PDB entry 8Z13 | X-ray diffraction, 2.50 A resolution | chain A

[Chain A]
Molecule: Flavin-dependent monooxygenase
Source organism: Streptomyces ardesiacus
UniProt: A0A7T1BYC5 (A0A7T1BYC5_STRSQ); residue numbers follow UniProt; this construct covers 1-432
Amino-acid sequence (432 residues; each row starts with the number of its first residue):
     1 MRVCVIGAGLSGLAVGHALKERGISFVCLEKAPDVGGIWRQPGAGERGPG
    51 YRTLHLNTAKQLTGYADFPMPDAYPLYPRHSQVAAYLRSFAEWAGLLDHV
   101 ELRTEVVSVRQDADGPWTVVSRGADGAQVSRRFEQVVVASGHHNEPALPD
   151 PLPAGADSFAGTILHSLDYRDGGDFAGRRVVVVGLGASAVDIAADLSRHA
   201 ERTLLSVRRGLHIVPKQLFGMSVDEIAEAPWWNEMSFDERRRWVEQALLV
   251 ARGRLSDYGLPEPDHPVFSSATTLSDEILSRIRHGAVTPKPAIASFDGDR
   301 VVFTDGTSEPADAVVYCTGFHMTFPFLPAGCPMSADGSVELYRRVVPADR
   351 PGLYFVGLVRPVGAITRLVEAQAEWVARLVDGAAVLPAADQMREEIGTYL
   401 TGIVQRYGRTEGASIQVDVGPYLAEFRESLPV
Disordered / not traced: 427-432
Construct notes: conflict M333 (Val in A0A7T1BYC5)
Ligand contacts:
  - FAD (flavin-adenine dinucleotide): I6, G7, A8, G9, L10, S11, G12, L29, E30, K31, A32, G36, G37, I38, W39, P49, G50, L54, H55, L56, N57, T58, T63, T104, E105, V106, A139, S140, G141, H143, F326, A364, I365
  - NADP (NAP; NADP nicotinamide-adenine-dinucleotide phosphate): Y51, L54, H55, L56, N57, H143, P149, D150, V183, G184, L185, G186, A187, S188, D191, R208, R209, L211, C317, T318, G319, R360

[Summary]
Chain A binds NADP and flavin-adenine dinucleotide.
Chain A is Flavin-dependent monooxygenase (Streptomyces ardesiacus); the structure, Crystal structure of
DiatB-NADPH complex, was determined by X-ray diffraction together with 8Z12, 8Z14, 8Z15 and 8Z16 from the same
study.
